PDB entry 7R69 | X-ray diffraction, 1.80 A resolution | chains C and D of the 4 polymer chains in the assembly

# Chain C (and D)
Molecule: L-asparaginase I
Source organism: Yersinia pestis
Notes: EC 3.5.1.1; chain D of this document is another copy of the same molecule, construct and numbering; everything in this record applies to it too
UniProt: A0A3N4B0Q2 (A0A3N4B0Q2_YERPE); residues 2-338 here = UniProt positions 2-338
Amino-acid sequence (338 residues; each row starts with the number of its first residue):
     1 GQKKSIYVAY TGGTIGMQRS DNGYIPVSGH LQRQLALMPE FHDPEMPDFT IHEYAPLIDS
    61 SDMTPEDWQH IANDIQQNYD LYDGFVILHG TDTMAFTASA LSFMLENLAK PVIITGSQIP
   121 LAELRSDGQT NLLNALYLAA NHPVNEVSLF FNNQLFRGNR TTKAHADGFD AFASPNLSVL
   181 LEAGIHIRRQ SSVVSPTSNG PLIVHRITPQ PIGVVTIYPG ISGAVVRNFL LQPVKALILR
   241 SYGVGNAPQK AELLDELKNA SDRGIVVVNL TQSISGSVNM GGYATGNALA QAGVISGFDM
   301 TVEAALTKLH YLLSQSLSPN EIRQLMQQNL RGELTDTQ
Disordered / not traced: 1, 19-25, 184-198, 281-286, 338 (chain D: 1-3, 19-24, 181-199, 281-286, 338)
Construct notes: expression tag (1); engineered mutation D43 (Arg in A0A3N4B0Q2), S273 (Cys in A0A3N4B0Q2)

# Interface between chain C and chain D
Contacting residue pairs (95):
  S61(C) with Y242(D); N246(D); A247(D); P248(D)
  D62(C) with P248(D); Q249(D), hydrogen bond (side chain-backbone)
  M63(C) with P219(D); G220(D)
  P65(C) with P219(D); G220(D)
  W68(C) with P219(D), hydrophobic
  D92(C) with Y242(D); G243(D); N246(D)
  T93(C) with Y242(D)
  F96(C) with Y218(D), hydrophobic; P219(D); Y242(D), hydrophobic; Q272(D)
  K163(C) with S273(D); I274(D)
  A164(C) with S273(D); I274(D), hydrogen bond (backbone-backbone); S275(D), hydrogen bond (backbone-backbone)
  H165(C) with S273(D); S275(D), hydrogen bond; G276(D)
  A166(C) with G243(D); V244(D); S273(D), hydrogen bond (backbone-side chain); S275(D), hydrogen bond (backbone-backbone); G276(D); S277(D)
  D167(C) with V244(D)
  Q210(C) with Y218(D)
  P211(C) with V225(D), hydrophobic
  I212(C) with Y218(D), hydrogen bond (backbone-side chain)
  V214(C) with V215(D); T216(D), hydrogen bond (backbone-backbone)
  V215(C) with V214(D)
  T216(C) with V214(D), hydrogen bond (backbone-backbone)
  Y218(C) with F96(D), hydrophobic; Q210(D); I212(D), hydrogen bond (side chain-backbone); L306(D), hydrophobic; H310(D)
  P219(C) with M63(D); P65(D); W68(D), hydrophobic; F96(D)
  G220(C) with M63(D); P65(D)
  A224(C) with P233(D)
  V225(C) with P211(D), hydrophobic; I212(D)
  N228(C) with N228(D); L231(D), hydrogen bond (side chain-backbone); Q232(D), hydrogen bond (side chain-backbone)
  F229(C) with F229(D), hydrophobic
  L231(C) with N228(D); L231(D), hydrophobic
  Q232(C) with N228(D), hydrogen bond (backbone-side chain)
  V234(C) with V225(D), hydrophobic
  R240(C) with R240(D)
  Y242(C) with S61(D); D92(D); T93(D); F96(D), hydrophobic
  G243(C) with D92(D); A166(D)
  V244(C) with A166(D); D167(D)
  N246(C) with S61(D); D92(D)
  A247(C) with S61(D)
  P248(C) with S61(D); D62(D)
  Q249(C) with D62(D), hydrogen bond (backbone-side chain)
  Q272(C) with F96(D)
  S273(C) with K163(D); A164(D); H165(D); A166(D), hydrogen bond (side chain-backbone)
  I274(C) with T162(D); K163(D), hydrogen bond (backbone-backbone); A164(D), hydrogen bond (backbone-backbone); I274(D), hydrophobic
  S275(C) with A164(D), hydrogen bond (backbone-backbone); H165(D), hydrogen bond; A166(D), hydrogen bond (backbone-backbone)
  G276(C) with H165(D); A166(D)
  S277(C) with A166(D)
  L306(C) with Y218(D), hydrophobic
  H310(C) with Y218(D)
Interface residues without a listed pair, chain C (52 interface residues in all): T64, T162, G213, I217, P233, T271, V302
Interface residues without a listed pair, chain D (52 interface residues in all): T64, G213, I217, A224, V234, T271, V302

# Summary
The chain C/chain D interface involves 52 residues from each chain; the contacts include 20 hydrogen bonds.
Among the polar pairs are D62(C)-Q249(D), H165(C)-S275(D) and A166(C)-S273(D).
Both chains are L-asparaginase I (Yersinia pestis). Entry 7R69 (Crystal structure of mutant R43D/C273S of
L-Asparaginase I from Yersinia pestis) was determined by X-ray diffraction together with 7R6A and 7R6B from
the same study.
